Entry 8YB7 (electron microscopy, 4.60 A resolution (low resolution: residue-level contacts below are approximate; hydrogen-bond / salt-bridge calls are withheld)); this record covers chains F and H of the 8 polymer chains in the assembly.

[Chain F]
Name: Papain-like protease nsp3
Source organism: Severe acute respiratory syndrome coronavirus 2
Notes: EC 3.4.19.12
Reference sequence: P0DTD1 (R1AB_SARS2); residues 1-1945 here correspond to UniProt positions 819-2763 (UniProt number = residue number + 818)
Chain sequence (1945 residues; each row starts with the number of its first residue):
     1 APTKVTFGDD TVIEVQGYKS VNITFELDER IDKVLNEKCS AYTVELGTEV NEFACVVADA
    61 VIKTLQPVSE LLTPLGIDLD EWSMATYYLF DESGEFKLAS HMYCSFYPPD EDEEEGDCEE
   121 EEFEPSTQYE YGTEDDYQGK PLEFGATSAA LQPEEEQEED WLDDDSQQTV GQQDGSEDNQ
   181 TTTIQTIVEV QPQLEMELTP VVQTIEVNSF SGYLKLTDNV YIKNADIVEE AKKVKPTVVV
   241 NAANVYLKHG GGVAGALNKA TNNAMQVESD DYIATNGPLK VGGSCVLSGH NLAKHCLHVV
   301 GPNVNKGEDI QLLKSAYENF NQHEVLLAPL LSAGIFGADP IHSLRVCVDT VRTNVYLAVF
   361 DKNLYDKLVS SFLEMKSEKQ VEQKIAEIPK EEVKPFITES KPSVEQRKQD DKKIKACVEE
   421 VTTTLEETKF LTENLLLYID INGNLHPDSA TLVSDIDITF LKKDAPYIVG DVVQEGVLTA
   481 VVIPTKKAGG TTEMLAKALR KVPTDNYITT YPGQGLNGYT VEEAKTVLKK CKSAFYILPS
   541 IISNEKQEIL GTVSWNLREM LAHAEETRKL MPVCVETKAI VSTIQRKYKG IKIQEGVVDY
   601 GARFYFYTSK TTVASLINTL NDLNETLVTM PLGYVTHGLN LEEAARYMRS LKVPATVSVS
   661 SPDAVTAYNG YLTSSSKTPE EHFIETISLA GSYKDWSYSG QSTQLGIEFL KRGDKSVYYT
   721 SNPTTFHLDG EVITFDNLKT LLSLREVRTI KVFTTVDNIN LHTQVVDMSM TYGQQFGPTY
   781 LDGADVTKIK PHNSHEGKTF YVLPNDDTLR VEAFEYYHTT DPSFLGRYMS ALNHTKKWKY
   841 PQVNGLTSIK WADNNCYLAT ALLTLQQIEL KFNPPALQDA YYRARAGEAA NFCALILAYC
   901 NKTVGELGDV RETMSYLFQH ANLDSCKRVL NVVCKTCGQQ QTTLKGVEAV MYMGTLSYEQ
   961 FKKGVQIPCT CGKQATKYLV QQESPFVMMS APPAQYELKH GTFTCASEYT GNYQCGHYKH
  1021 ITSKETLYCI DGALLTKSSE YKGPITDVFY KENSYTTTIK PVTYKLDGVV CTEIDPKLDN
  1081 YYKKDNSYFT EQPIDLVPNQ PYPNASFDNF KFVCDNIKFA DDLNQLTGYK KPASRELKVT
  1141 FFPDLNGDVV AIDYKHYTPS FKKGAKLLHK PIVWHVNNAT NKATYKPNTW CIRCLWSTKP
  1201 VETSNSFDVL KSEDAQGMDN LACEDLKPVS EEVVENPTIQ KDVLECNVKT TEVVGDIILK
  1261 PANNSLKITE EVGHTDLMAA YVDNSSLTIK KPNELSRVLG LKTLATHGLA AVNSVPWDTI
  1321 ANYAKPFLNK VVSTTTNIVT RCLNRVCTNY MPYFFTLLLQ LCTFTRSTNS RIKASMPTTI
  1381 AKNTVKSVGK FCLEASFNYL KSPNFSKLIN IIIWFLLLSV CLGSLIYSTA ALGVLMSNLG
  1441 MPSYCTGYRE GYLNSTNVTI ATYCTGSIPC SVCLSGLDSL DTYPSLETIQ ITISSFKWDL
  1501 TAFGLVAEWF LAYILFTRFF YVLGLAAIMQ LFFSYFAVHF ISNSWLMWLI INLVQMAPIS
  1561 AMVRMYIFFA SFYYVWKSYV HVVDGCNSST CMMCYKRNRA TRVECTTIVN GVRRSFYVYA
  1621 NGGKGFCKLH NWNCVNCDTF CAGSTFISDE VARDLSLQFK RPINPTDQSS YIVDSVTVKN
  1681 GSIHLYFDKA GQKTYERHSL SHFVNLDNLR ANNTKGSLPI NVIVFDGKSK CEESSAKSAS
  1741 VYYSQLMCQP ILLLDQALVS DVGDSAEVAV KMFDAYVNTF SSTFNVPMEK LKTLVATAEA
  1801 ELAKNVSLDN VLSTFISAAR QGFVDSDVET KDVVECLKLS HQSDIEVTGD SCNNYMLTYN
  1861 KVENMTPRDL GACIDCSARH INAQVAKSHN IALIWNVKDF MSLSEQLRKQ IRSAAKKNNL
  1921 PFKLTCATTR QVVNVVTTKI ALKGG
Unresolved in the structure: 1-1402, 1764-1945
Disulfides: Cys1445-Cys1473, Cys1464-Cys1470
Swiss-Prot annotation at these positions:
  - zinc finger: Cys934 to Cys971 (C4-type)
  - region: His1581 to Cys1594 (ZF1), Cys1627 to Cys1637 (ZF2)
  - active site (For PL-PRO activity): Cys856, His1017, Asp1031
  - binding site (Zn(2+)): Cys934, Cys937, Cys969, Cys971, His1581, Cys1586, Cys1591, Cys1594, Cys1627, His1630, Cys1634, Cys1637
  - site: Gly1945 (Cleavage)
Reported in the primary citation:
  - mutagenesis - V1458A/L1480A: unchanged binding to another copy of this molecule
  - mutagenesis - V1458E/L1480E: decreased binding to another copy of this molecule
  - mutagenesis - D1478A/Y1483A/L1486A/Q1490A, D1478E/Y1483E/L1486E/Q1490E: abolished binding to another copy of this molecule
  - mutagenesis - R1613A/R1614A, R1613E/R1614E: abolished growth in response to viral replication capacity
  - mutagenesis - R1614Q: unchanged growth
  - mutagenesis - R1614K: abolished growth

[Chain H]
Name: Non-structural protein 4
Source organism: Severe acute respiratory syndrome coronavirus 2
Reference sequence: P0DTD1 (R1AB_SARS2); residues 1-500 here correspond to UniProt positions 2764-3263 (UniProt number = residue number + 2763)
Chain sequence (500 residues; numbered 1 to 500; the number before each row is that of its first residue):
     1 KIVNNWLKQL IKVTLVFLFV AAIFYLITPV HVMSKHTDFS SEIIGYKAID GGVTRDIAST
    61 DTCFANKHAD FDTWFSQRGG SYTNDKACPL IAAVITREVG FVVPGLPGTI LRTTNGDFLH
   121 FLPRVFSAVG NICYTPSKLI EYTDFATSAC VLAAECTIFK DASGKPVPYC YDTNVLEGSV
   181 AYESLRPDTR YVLMDGSIIQ FPNTYLEGSV RVVTTFDSEY CRHGTCERSE AGVCVSTSGR
   241 WVLNNDYYRS LPGVFCGVDA VNLLTNMFTP LIQPIGALDI SASIVAGGIV AIVVTCLAYY
   301 FMRFRRAFGE YSHVVAFNTL LFLMSFTVLC LTPVYSFLPG VYSVIYLYLT FYLTNDVSFL
   361 AHIQWMVMFT PLVPFWITIA YIICISTKHF YWFFSNYLKR RVVFNGVSFS TFEEAALCTF
   421 LLNKEMYLKL RSDVLLPLTQ YNRYLALYNK YKYFSGAMDT TSYREAACCH LAKALNDFSN
   481 SGSDVLYQPP QTSITSAVLQ
Unresolved in the structure: 1-30, 402-500
Disulfides: Cys63-Cys88, Cys133-Cys150, Cys156-Cys170, Cys221-Cys226
Swiss-Prot annotation at these positions:
  - site: Gln500 (Cleavage)
Reported in the primary citation:
  - mutagenesis - R303A/R305A/R306A, R303E/R305E/R306E, K450A/K452A, K450E/K452E: abolished growth in response to viral replication capacity
  - mutagenesis - R306K, K450R: unchanged growth (viral replication activity)
  - mutagenesis - K450A/K452A: decreased stability in response to integrity of pores
  - mutagenesis - R306A, R306E, R306Q: abolished growth

[Chain F / chain H interface]
Contacting residue pairs (15):
  Leu1453(F) - Arg112(H)
  Gly1476(F) - His31(H)
  Leu1477(F) - His31(H)
  Asp1478(F) - Lys67(H)
  Asp1478(F) - Phe118(H)
  Leu1486(F) - Leu106(H)
  Glu1487(F) - Asp195(H)
  Thr1488(F) - Gly224(H)
  Ile1489(F) - Gly224(H)
  Gln1490(F) - Gly196(H)
  Gln1490(F) - Ser197(H)
  Gln1490(F) - Ile198(H)
  Gln1490(F) - Gly224(H)
  Ile1491(F) - Gly224(H)
  Ile1491(F) - Cys226(H)
Other interface residues (no listed pair), chain F (13 interface residues in all): Tyr1452, Ser1485, Thr1492
Other interface residues (no listed pair), chain H (19 interface residues in all): Gly51, Gly52, Leu90, Asn115, Gly116, Asp117, His223, Thr225
Interface features reported in the paper:
  - hot spots on chain F (mutagenesis) - V1458E/L1480E: decreased binding to Non-structural protein 4 (chain H)
  - hot spots on chain F (mutagenesis) - D1478A/Y1483A/L1486A/Q1490A, D1478E/Y1483E/L1486E/Q1490E: abolished binding to Non-structural protein 4 (chain H)

[Overview]
The interface between chain F and chain H involves 13 residues on one side and 19 on the other. From the
paper: R303A/R305A/R306A, R303E/R305E/R306E and K450A/K452A of chain H, among others, abolish growth in
response to viral replication capacity; R306A, R306E and R306Q of chain H abolish growth; 17 substitutions
were tested in all.
Here chain F is Papain-like protease nsp3 and chain H is Non-structural protein 4, both from Severe acute
respiratory syndrome coronavirus 2. Entry 8YB7 (SARS-CoV-2 DMV nsp3-4 pore complex (consensus-pore, C3
symmetry)) was determined by electron microscopy (same publication as 8YAX and 8YB5).
